Entry 7VAV (electron microscopy, 2.80 A resolution); this record covers chains B and E of the 12 polymer chains in the assembly.

== Chain B ==
Molecule: V-type ATP synthase alpha chain
Source organism: Thermus thermophilus HB8
Notes: EC 7.1.2.2
UniProt: Q56403 (VATA_THET8); residues 1-578 here = UniProt positions 1-578
Chain sequence (578 residues; row label = number of the first residue in the row):
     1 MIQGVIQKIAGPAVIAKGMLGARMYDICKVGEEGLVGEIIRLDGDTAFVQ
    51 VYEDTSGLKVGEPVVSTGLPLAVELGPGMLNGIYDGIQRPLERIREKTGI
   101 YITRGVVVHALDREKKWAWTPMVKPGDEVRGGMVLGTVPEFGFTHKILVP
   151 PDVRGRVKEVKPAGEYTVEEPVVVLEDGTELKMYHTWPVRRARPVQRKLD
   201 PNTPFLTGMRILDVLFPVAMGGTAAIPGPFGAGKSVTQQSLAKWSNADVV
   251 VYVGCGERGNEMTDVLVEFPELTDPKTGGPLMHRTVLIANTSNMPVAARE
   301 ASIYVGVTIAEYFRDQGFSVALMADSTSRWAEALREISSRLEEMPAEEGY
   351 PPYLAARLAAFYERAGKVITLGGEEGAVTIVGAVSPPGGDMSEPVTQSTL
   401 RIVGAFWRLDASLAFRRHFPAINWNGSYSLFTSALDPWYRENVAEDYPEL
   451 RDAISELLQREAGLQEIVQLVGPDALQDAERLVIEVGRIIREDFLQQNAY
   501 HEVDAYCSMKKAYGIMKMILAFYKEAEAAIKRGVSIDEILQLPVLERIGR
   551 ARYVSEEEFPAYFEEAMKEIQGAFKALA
Not modelled in the structure: 33
Sequence notes: conflict Ala232 (Ser in Q56403), Ser235 (Thr in Q56403)

== Chain E ==
Molecule: V-type ATP synthase beta chain
Source organism: Thermus thermophilus HB8
UniProt: Q56404 (VATB_THET8); residues 1-478 here = UniProt positions 1-478
Chain sequence (478 residues; row label = number of the first residue in the row):
     1 MDLLKKEYTGITYISGPLLFVENAKDLAYGAIVDIKDGTGRVRGGQVIEV
    51 SEEYAVIQVFEETTGLDLATTSVSLVEDVARLGVSKEMLGRRFNGIGKPI
   101 DGLPPITPEKRLPITGLPLNPVARRKPEQFIQTGISTIDVMNTLVRGQKL
   151 PIFSGSGLPANEIAAQIARQATVRPDLSGEGEKEEPFAVVFAAMGITQRE
   201 LSYFIQEFERTGALSRSVLFLNKADDPTIERILTPRMALTVAEYLAFEHD
   251 YHVLVILTDMTNYCEALREIGAAREEIPGRRGYPGYMYTDLATIYERAGV
   301 VEGKKGSVTQIPILSMPDDDRTHPIPDLTGYITEGQIQLSRELHRKGIYP
   351 PIDPLPSLSRLMNNGVGKGKTREDHKQVSDQLYSAYANGVDIRKLVAIIG
   401 EDALTENDRRYLQFADAFERFFINQGQQNRSIEESLQIAWALLSMLPQGE
   451 LKRISKDHIGKYYGQKLEEIWGAPQALD
Not modelled in the structure: 1-2, 471-478
Small-molecule neighbours: ATP (adenosine-5'-triphosphate): Gly330, Tyr331, Leu358, Arg360, Asn363

== Interface between chain B and chain E ==
Contacting residue pairs - 39 pairs, chain B then chain E:
  Gly21(B) - Asp67(E)
  Gly21(B) - Ala69(E)
  Ala22(B) - Leu66(E)
  Ala22(B) - Asp67(E)
  Arg23(B) - Gly65(E)
  Arg23(B) - Leu66(E)
  Met24(B) - Ile14(E)
  Met24(B) - Thr63(E)
  Met24(B) - Gly65(E)
  Met24(B) - Leu66(E)  hydrogen bond (backbone-backbone)
  Tyr25(B) - Thr64(E)
  Arg41(B) - Tyr13(E)  hydrogen bond
  Arg41(B) - Ile14(E)
  Arg41(B) - Ser15(E)
  Leu42(B) - Tyr13(E)
  Leu42(B) - Ile14(E)  hydrogen bond (backbone-backbone)
  Leu42(B) - Leu66(E)
  Asp43(B) - Thr12(E)
  Asp43(B) - Tyr13(E)
  Asp43(B) - Leu68(E)
  Gly44(B) - Thr12(E)  hydrogen bond (backbone-backbone)
  Gly44(B) - Leu68(E)
  Lys198(B) - Gln198(E)
  Asp200(B) - Ser202(E)  hydrogen bond
  Asp200(B) - Gln206(E)
  Ala346(B) - Arg268(E)
  Ala346(B) - Arg281(E)
  Pro352(B) - Ala272(E)  hydrophobic
  Tyr353(B) - Glu269(E)
  Ala355(B) - Glu265(E)
  Ala356(B) - Glu269(E)
  Glu363(B) - Thr197(E)
  Glu363(B) - Gln198(E)
  Glu363(B) - Ala224(E)
  Gln397(B) - Asp318(E)
  Arg401(B) - Thr261(E)
  Arg401(B) - Glu265(E)  salt bridge
  Leu430(B) - Arg199(E)
  Phe431(B) - Arg199(E)
Also at the interface, not in a pair above, chain B (30 interface residues in all): Leu20, Ile40, Pro201, Glu347, Ala359, Leu400, Ile402, Val403, Gly404
Also at the interface, not in a pair above, chain E (28 interface residues in all): Gly16, Ser156, Asp225, Gly282

== Overview ==
The interface between chain B and chain E involves 30 residues on one side and 28 on the other; the contacts
include 5 hydrogen bonds and 1 salt bridge. Polar contacts include Arg401(B)-Glu265(E), Arg41(B)-Tyr13(E) and
Asp200(B)-Ser202(E). Chain E binds ATP.
Chain B is V-type ATP synthase alpha chain and chain E is V-type ATP synthase beta chain, both from Thermus
thermophilus HB8; the structure, V1EG of V/A-ATPase from Thermus thermophilus at low ATP concentration,
state3, was determined by electron microscopy, deposited together with 7VAI, 7VAJ, 7VAK, 7VAL, 7VAM, 7VAN and
11 further entries.
